8RDU - chains 5 and S of the 32 polymer chains in the assembly; structure by electron microscopy, 2.30 A resolution.

# Chain 5
Molecule: RE
Sequence (74 nucleotides; each row starts with the number of its first residue):
     1 AAAAAAAAAA AAAAATGTAC AGTGACTAAT TATATGTCGT TGTGACAAAT TATTGTCATC
    61 AGTAAAATCC TTAT
Unresolved in the structure: 1-14, 41-74

# Chain S
Name: TnsB
Source organism: Scytonema hofmannii
UniProt: A0A979HMQ2 (A0A979HMQ2_9CYAN); residues 2-584 here = UniProt positions 2-584
Sequence (584 residues; row label = number of the first residue in the row):
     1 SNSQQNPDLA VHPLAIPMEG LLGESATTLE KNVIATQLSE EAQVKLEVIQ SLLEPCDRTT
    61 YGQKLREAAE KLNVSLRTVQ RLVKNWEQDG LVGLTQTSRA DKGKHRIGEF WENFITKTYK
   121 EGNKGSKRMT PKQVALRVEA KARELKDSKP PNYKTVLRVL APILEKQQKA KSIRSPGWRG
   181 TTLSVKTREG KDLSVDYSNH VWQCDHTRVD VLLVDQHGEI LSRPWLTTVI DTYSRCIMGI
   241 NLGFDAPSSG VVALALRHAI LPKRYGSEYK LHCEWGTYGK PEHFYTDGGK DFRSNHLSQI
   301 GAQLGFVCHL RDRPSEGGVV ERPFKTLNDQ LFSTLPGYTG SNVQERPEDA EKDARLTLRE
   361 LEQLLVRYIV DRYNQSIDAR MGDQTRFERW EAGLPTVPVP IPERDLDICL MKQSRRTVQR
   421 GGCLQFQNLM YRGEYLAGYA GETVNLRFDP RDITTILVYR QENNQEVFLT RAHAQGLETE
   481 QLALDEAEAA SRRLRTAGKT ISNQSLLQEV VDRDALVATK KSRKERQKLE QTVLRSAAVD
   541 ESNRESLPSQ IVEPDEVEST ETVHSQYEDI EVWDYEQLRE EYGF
Unresolved in the structure: 1-30, 513-524, 543-584
Sequence notes: expression tag (1)
Bound ions: Mg2+: Asp-205, Asp-287 (shared with 1 residue of chain 7)

# Chain 5 / chain S interface
Residue-residue contacts - 31 pairs, chain 5 then chain S:
  DA21(5) with Lys-132(S), sugar contact; Tyr-153(S), sugar contact
  DG22(5) with Thr-130(S), phosphate contact; Pro-131(S), phosphate contact; Lys-132(S), hydrogen bond to the phosphate; Tyr-153(S), hydrogen bond to the phosphate; Leu-157(S), sugar contact
  DT23(5) with Lys-154(S), base contact; Leu-157(S), phosphate contact
  DG24(5) with Lys-154(S), base contact
  DA25(5) with Lys-154(S), base contact
  DA29(5) with Arg-106(S), base contact
  DT30(5) with Arg-106(S), hydrogen bond to the sugar
  DT31(5) with Arg-99(S), hydrogen bond to the base
  DA32(5) with Arg-99(S), hydrogen bond to the sugar; Ala-100(S), hydrogen bond to the phosphate; Asp-101(S), sugar contact
  DT33(5) with Ser-98(S), phosphate contact; Arg-99(S), phosphate contact; Ala-100(S), hydrogen bond to the phosphate
  DA34(5) with Gln-96(S), hydrogen bond to the phosphate
  DT35(5) with Val-74(S), phosphate contact; Thr-78(S), sugar contact; Arg-81(S), base contact
  DG36(5) with Asn-73(S), phosphate contact; Val-74(S), phosphate contact; Ser-75(S), hydrogen bond to the phosphate; Thr-78(S), phosphate contact; Arg-81(S), hydrogen bond to the base
  DT37(5) with Ser-75(S), base contact; Arg-77(S), base contact
Interface residues without a listed pair, chain S (19 interface residues in all): Thr-97

# Summary
The interface between chain 5 and chain S involves 14 residues on one side and 19 on the other, with 10
hydrogen bonds. Among the polar pairs are DT31(5)/Arg-99(S), DG36(5)/Arg-81(S) and DT30(5)/Arg-106(S).
Asp-205(S) and Asp-287(S) form the Mg2+ site.
Chain 5 is RE and chain S is TnsB (Scytonema hofmannii); the structure, Conformational Landscape of the Type
V-K CRISPR-associated TransposonIntegration Assembly CAST V-K composite map, was determined by electron
microscopy, deposited together with 8RKT, 8RKU, 8RKV, 8AXA and 8AXB.
